9DWK - chains F and J of the 12 polymer chains in the assembly; structure by electron microscopy, 4.30 A resolution (low resolution: residue-level contacts below are approximate; hydrogen-bond / salt-bridge calls are withheld).

# Chain F
Molecule: Histone H4
Organism: Homo sapiens
UniProtKB: P62805 (H4_HUMAN); residues 1-102 here correspond to UniProt positions 2-103 (UniProt number = residue number + 1)
Sequence (102 residues; row label = number of the first residue in the row):
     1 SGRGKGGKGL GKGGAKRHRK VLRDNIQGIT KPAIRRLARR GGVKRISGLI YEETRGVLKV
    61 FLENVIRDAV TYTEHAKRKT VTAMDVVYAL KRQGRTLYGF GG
Not modelled in the structure: 1-18, 102
Swiss-Prot annotation at these positions:
  - DNA-binding region: Lys16 to Lys20
  - modified residue: Ser1 (N-acetylserine), Arg3 (Asymmetric dimethylarginine), Lys5 (N6-(2-hydroxyisobutyryl)lysine), Lys8 (N6-(2-hydroxyisobutyryl)lysine), Lys12 (N6-(2-hydroxyisobutyryl)lysine), Lys16 (N6-(2-hydroxyisobutyryl)lysine), Lys20 (N6,N6,N6-trimethyllysine), Lys31 (N6-(2-hydroxyisobutyryl)lysine), Lys44 (N6-(2-hydroxyisobutyryl)lysine), Ser47 (Phosphoserine), Tyr51 (Phosphotyrosine), Lys59 (N6-(2-hydroxyisobutyryl)lysine), Lys77 (N6-(2-hydroxyisobutyryl)lysine), Lys79 (N6-(2-hydroxyisobutyryl)lysine), Thr80 (Phosphothreonine), Tyr88 (Phosphotyrosine), Lys91 (N6-(2-hydroxyisobutyryl)lysine)
  - cross-link (Glycyl lysine isopeptide (Lys-Gly)): Lys12 (interchain with G-Cter in SUMO2), Lys20 (interchain with G-Cter in SUMO2), Lys31 (interchain with G-Cter in SUMO2), Lys59 (interchain with G-Cter in SUMO2), Lys79 (interchain with G-Cter in SUMO2), Lys91 (interchain with G-Cter in SUMO2)

# Chain J
Molecule: 601 J strand (non-damaged strand)
Sequence (147 nucleotides; numbered 1 to 147; the number before each row is that of its first residue):
     1 ATCGGATGTA TATATCTGAC ACGTGCCTGG AGACTAGGGA GTAATCCCCT TGGCGGTTAA
    61 AACGCGGGGG ACAGCGCGTA CGTGCGTTTA AGCGGTGCTA GAGCTGTCTA CGACCAATTG
   121 AGCGGCCTCG GCACCGGGAT TCTCGAT
Not modelled in the structure: 1-21, 147

# Interface between chain F and chain J
Residue-residue contacts (7):
  Arg19(F) with DG52(J); DG53(J)
  Thr30(F) with DA61(J); DA62(J)
  Lys31(F) with DA62(J)
  Pro32(F) with DA61(J); DA62(J)
Also at the interface, not in a pair above, chain F (5 interface residues in all): Lys20

# Overview
The interface between chain F and chain J involves 5 residues on one side and 4 on the other. Curated
annotation (UniProt) lists a DNA-binding region on chain F.
Chain F is Histone H4 (Homo sapiens) and chain J is 601 J strand (non-damaged strand); the structure, DNA
Polymerase Beta bound to a nucleosome containing a 1-nt gap at SHL-3.5, was determined by electron microscopy.
